Entry 6U9H (electron microscopy, 3.80 A resolution); this record covers chains A and F of the 16 polymer chains in the assembly.

Chain A:
Name: Acetolactate synthase, chloroplastic
From: Arabidopsis thaliana
Notes: EC 2.2.1.6
UniProt: P17597 (ILVB_ARATH); residue numbers follow UniProt; this construct covers 86-670
Chain sequence (586 residues; numbered 85 to 670; the number before each row is that of its first residue):
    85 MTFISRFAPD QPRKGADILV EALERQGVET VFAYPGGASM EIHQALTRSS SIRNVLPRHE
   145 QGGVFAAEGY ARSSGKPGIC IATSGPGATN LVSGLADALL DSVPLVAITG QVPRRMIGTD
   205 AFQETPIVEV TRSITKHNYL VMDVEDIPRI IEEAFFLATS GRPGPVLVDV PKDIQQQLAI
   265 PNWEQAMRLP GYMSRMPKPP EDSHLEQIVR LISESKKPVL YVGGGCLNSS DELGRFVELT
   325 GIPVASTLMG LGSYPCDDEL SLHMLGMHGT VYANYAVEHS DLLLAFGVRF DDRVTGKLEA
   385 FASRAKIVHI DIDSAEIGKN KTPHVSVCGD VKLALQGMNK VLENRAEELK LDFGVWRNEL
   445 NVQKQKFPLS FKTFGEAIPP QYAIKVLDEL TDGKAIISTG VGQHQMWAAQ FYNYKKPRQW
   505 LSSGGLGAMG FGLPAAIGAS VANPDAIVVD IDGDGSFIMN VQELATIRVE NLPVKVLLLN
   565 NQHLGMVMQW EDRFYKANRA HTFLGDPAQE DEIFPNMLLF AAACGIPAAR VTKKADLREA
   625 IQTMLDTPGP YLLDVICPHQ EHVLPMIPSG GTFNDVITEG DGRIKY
Disordered / not traced: 85, 668-670
Construct notes: initiating methionine (85)
UniProt features mapped onto this chain:
  - binding site (thiamine diphosphate): Glu-144, Gln-207, Gln-487, His-488, Gly-511 to Met-513, Asp-538 to Ser-540, Asn-565 to Met-570
  - binding site (FAD): Ser-186, Arg-246, Gly-308, Thr-331, Leu-332, Leu-349 to His-352, Gly-371 to Asp-375, Asp-395, Ile-396, Asp-414, Val-415, Gly-508, Gly-509
  - binding site ((R)-imazaquin): Lys-220, Arg-246
  - binding site (chlorimuron-ethyl): Lys-256, Asp-376, Arg-377, Trp-574, Ser-653
  - binding site (Mg(2+)): Asp-538, Asn-565, His-567
  - modified residue: Cys-340 (Cysteine sulfinic acid (-SO2H))
  - mutagenesis: Ala-122 (A122V: Reduced catalytic activity. Resistant to imidazolinone herbicides but not to sulfonylurea herbicides), Met-124 (M124E: Reduced catalytic activity. Resistant to imidazolinone herbicides and reduced sensitivity to sulfonylurea herbicides; M124I: No effect on catalytic activity ...), Pro-197 (P197S: In csr1-1/GH50; resistant to sulfonylurea but not to imidazolinone herbicides), Arg-199 (R199A/E: No effect on catalytic activity. Resistant to imidazolinone herbicides but not to sulfonylurea herbicides), Trp-574 (W574L: Increased catalytic activity. Resistant to imidazolinone and sulfonylurea herbicides; W574S: Slightly decreased catalytic activity. Resistant to imidazolinone and sulfonylurea herbicides), Ser-653 (S653A: No effect on catalytic activity or sensitivity to herbicides; S653F: No effect on catalytic activity. Resistant to imidazolinone herbicides and also slightly sulfonylurea-resistant ...)
Ion coordination: Mg2+: Asp-538 (together with thiamine diphosphate)
Residues lining bound ligands:
  - FAD (flavin-adenine dinucleotide): Leu-184, Asp-185, Ser-186, Arg-246, Pro-247, Gly-307, Gly-308, Gly-309, Leu-311, Asn-312, Thr-331, Leu-332, Met-333, Met-348, Leu-349, Gly-350, Met-351, His-352, Gly-353, Gly-371, Val-372, Arg-373, Phe-374, Asp-375, Arg-377, Val-378, Asp-395, Ile-396, Asp-397, Glu-400, Gly-413, Asp-414, Val-415, Val-485, Met-490, Ser-507, Gly-508, Gly-509, Gly-511, Met-570, Trp-574
  - thiamine diphosphate (TPP), molecule 1: Tyr-118, Pro-119, Gly-121, Glu-144, Thr-167, Pro-170, Gly-171, Asn-174, Gln-207
  - thiamine diphosphate (TPP), molecule 2: Val-485, Gly-486, Gln-487, His-488, Gly-511, Ala-512, Met-513, Gly-537, Asp-538, Gly-539, Ser-540, Met-543, Leu-563, Asn-565, His-567, Leu-568, Gly-569, Met-570, Val-571

Chain F:
Name: Acetolactate synthase small subunit 2, chloroplastic
From: Arabidopsis thaliana
UniProt: Q93YZ7 (ILVH2_ARATH); residues 1-491 here = UniProt positions 1-491
Chain sequence (491 residues; row label = number of the first residue in the row):
     1 MAAISVSSSP SIRCLRSACS DSSPALVSST RVSFPAKISY LSGISSHRGD EMGKRMEGFV
    61 RSVDGKISDA SFSEASSATP KSKVRKHTIS VFVGDESGMI NRIAGVFARR GYNIESLAVG
   121 LNRDKALFTI VVCGTERVLQ QVIEQLQKLV NVLKVEDISS EPQVERELML VKVNAHPESR
   181 AEIMWLVDTF RARVVDIAEH ALTIEVTGDP GKMIAVERNL KKFQIREIVR TGKIALRREK
   241 MGATAPFWRF SAASYPDLKE QAPVSVLRSS KKGAIVPQKE TSAGGDVYPV EPFFDPKVHR
   301 ILDAHWGLLT DEDTSGLRSH TLSLLVNDIP GVLNIVTGVF ARRGYNIQSL AVGHAETKGI
   361 SRITTVIPAT DESVSKLVQQ LYKLVDVHEV HDLTHLPFSE RELMLIKIAV NAAARRDVLD
   421 IASIFRAKAV DVSDHTITLQ LTGDLDKMVA LQRLLEPYGI CEVARTGRVA LARESGVDSK
   481 YLRGYSFPLT G
Disordered / not traced: 1-86, 242-491

Chain A / chain F interface:
Contacting residue pairs - 10 pairs, chain A then chain F:
  Ile-201(A) / Arg-110(F)
  Gly-202(A) / Arg-109(F)
  Gly-202(A) / Arg-110(F)  hydrogen bond (backbone-side chain)
  Thr-203(A) / Arg-110(F)
  Thr-203(A) / Tyr-112(F)
  Asp-204(A) / Arg-109(F)  salt bridge
  Asp-204(A) / Arg-110(F)  salt bridge
  Pro-210(A) / Arg-109(F)
  Glu-213(A) / Ala-108(F)
  Glu-213(A) / Arg-109(F)
Interface residues without a listed pair, chain F (5 interface residues in all): Gly-105

Overview:
Chain A and chain F form an interface of 6 and 5 residues respectively, with 1 hydrogen bond and 2 salt
bridges. Polar contacts include Asp-204(A)/Arg-109(F), Asp-204(A)/Arg-110(F) and Gly-202(A)/Arg-110(F). Chain
A binds flavin-adenine dinucleotide and thiamine diphosphate.
Chain A is Acetolactate synthase, chloroplastic and chain F is Acetolactate synthase small subunit 2,
chloroplastic, both from Arabidopsis thaliana; the structure, Arabidopsis thaliana acetohydroxyacid synthase
complex, was determined by electron microscopy, deposited together with 6U9D, 6VZ8 and 6WO1.
